Entry 8X9Y (electron microscopy, 3.70 A resolution); this record covers chains Z and B of the 18 polymer chains in the assembly.

Chain Z:
Molecule: Tri1
Source organism: Human alphaherpesvirus 3
Chain sequence (392 residues; each row starts with the number of its first residue; note: 77 numbers in that range are skipped by the numbering (no residue carries them; nothing is unmodelled there)):
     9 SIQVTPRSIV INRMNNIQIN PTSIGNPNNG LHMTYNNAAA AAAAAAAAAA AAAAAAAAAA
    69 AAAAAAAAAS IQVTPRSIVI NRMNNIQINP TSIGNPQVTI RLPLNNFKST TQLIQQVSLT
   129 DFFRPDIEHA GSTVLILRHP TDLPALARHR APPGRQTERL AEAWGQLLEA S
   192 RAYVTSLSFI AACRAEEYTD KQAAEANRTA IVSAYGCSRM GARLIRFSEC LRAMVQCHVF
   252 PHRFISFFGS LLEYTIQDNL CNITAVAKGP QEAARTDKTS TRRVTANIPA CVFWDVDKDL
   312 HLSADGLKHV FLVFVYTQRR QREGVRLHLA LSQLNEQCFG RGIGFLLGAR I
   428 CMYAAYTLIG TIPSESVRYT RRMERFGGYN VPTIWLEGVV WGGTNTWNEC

Chain B:
Molecule: Major capsid protein
Source organism: Human alphaherpesvirus 3
UniProtKB: P09245 (MCP_VZVD); residue numbers follow UniProt; this construct covers 26-1394
Chain sequence (1369 residues; each row starts with the number of its first residue):
    26 PAGIIPTGNV LSTIEVCAHR CIFDFFKQIR SDDNSLYSAQ FDILLGTYCN TLNFVRFLEL
    86 GLSVACICTK FPELAYVRDG VIQFEVQQPM IARDGPHPVD QPVHNYMVKR IHKRSLSAAF
   146 AIASEALSLL SNTYVDGTEI DSSLRIRAIQ QMARNLRTVL DSFERGTADQ LLGVLLEKAP
   206 PLSLLSPINK FQPEGHLNRV ARAALLSDLK RRVCADMFFM TRHAREPRLI SAYLSDMVSC
   266 TQPSVMVSRI THTNTRGRQV DGVLVTTATL KRQLLQGILQ IDDTAADVPV TYGEMVLQGT
   326 NLVTALVMGK AVRGMDDVAR HLLDITDPNT LNIPSIPPQS NSDSTTAGLP VNARVPADLV
   386 IVGDKLVFLE ALERRVYQAT RVAYPLIGNI DITFIMPMGV FQANSMDRYT RHAGDFSTVS
   446 EQDPRQFPPQ GIFFYNKDGI LTQLTLRDAM GTICHSSLLD VEATLVALRQ QHLDRQCYFG
   506 VYVAEGTEDT LDVQMGRFME TWADMMPHHP HWVNEHLTIL QFIAPSNPRL RFELNPAFDF
   566 FVAPGDVDLP GPQRPPEAMP TVNATLRIIN GNIPVPLCPI SFRDCRGTQL GLGRHTMTPA
   626 TIKAVKDTFE DRAYPTIFYM LEAVIHGNER NFCALLRLLT QCIRGYWEQS HRVAFVNNFH
   686 MLMYITTYLG NGELPEVCIN IYRDLLQHVR ALRQTITDFT IQGEGHNGET SEALNNILTD
   746 DTFIAPILWD CDALIYRDEA ARDRLPAIRV SGRNGYQALH FVDMAGHNFQ RRDNVLIHGR
   806 PVRGDTGQAI PITPHHDREW GILSKIYYYI VIPAFSRGSC CTMGVRYDRL YPALQAVIVP
   866 EIPADEEAPT TPEDPRHPLH AHQLVPNSLN VYFHNAHLTV DGDALLTLQE LMGDMAERTT
   926 AILVSSAPDA GAATATTRNM RIYDGALYHG LIMMAYQAYD ETIATGTFFY PVPVNPLFAC
   986 PEHLASLRGM TNARRVLAKM VPPIPPFLGA NHHATIRQPV AYHVTHSKSD FNTLTYSLLG
  1046 GYFKFTPISL THQLRTGFHP GIAFTVVRQD RFATEQLLYA ERASESYFVG QIQVHHHDAI
  1106 GGVNFTLTQP RAHVDLGVGY TAVCATAALR CPLTDMGNTA QNLFFSRGGV PMLHDNVTES
  1166 LRRITASGGR LNPTEPLPIF GGLRPATSAG IARGQASVCE FVAMPVSTDL QYFRTACNPR
  1226 GRASGMLYMG DRDADIEAIM FDHTQSDVAY TDRATLNPWA SQKHSYGDRL YNGTYNLTGA
  1286 SPIYSPCFKF FTPAEVNTNC NTLDRLLMEA KAVASQSSTD TEYQFKRPPG STEMTQDPCG
  1346 LFQEAYPPLC SSDAAMLRTA HAGETGADEV HLAQYLIRDA SPLRGCLPL
Disordered / not traced: 339-376
Differences from the reference sequence: conflict Ala814 (Gly in P09245)
Disulfides: Cys846-Cys985

How chain Z and chain B interact:
Pairs across the interface (45; chain Z residue first):
  Ala73(Z) - Tyr159(B)
  Thr82(Z) - Arg182(B)
  Pro83(Z) - Arg182(B)
  Ile88(Z) - Ile174(B)  hydrophobic
  Arg90(Z) - Leu155(B)  hydrogen bond (side chain-backbone)
  Arg90(Z) - Asn157(B)
  Arg90(Z) - Thr158(B)
  Ile96(Z) - Leu181(B)  hydrophobic
  Ile96(Z) - Leu185(B)  hydrophobic
  Pro104(Z) - Arg81(B)  hydrogen bond (backbone-side chain)
  Pro104(Z) - Leu83(B)  hydrophobic
  Pro104(Z) - Val315(B)
  Gln105(Z) - Glu189(B)
  Gln105(Z) - Tyr317(B)
  Val106(Z) - Glu189(B)  hydrogen bond (backbone-side chain)
  Val106(Z) - Tyr317(B)
  Val106(Z) - Gln1114(B)
  Val106(Z) - Arg1116(B)
  Thr107(Z) - Leu185(B)
  Thr107(Z) - Phe188(B)
  Thr107(Z) - Ile1097(B)
  Ile108(Z) - Lys95(B)
  Leu110(Z) - Ile1097(B)  hydrophobic
  Leu110(Z) - Val1099(B)  hydrophobic
  Leu110(Z) - Leu1112(B)  hydrophobic
  Leu112(Z) - Leu181(B)  hydrophobic
  Leu112(Z) - Phe1110(B)  hydrophobic
  Asn113(Z) - His1101(B)  hydrogen bond (backbone-side chain)
  Asn113(Z) - Phe1110(B)
  Asn114(Z) - Leu152(B)
  Asn114(Z) - Val1108(B)
  Lys116(Z) - His1101(B)
  Gln120(Z) - His1102(B)
  Trp172(Z) - Phe1185(B)
  Gly173(Z) - Phe1185(B)
  Leu176(Z) - Phe1185(B)  hydrophobic
  Glu177(Z) - Gly1187(B)
  Glu177(Z) - Ala1285(B)
  Asn270(Z) - Pro1334(B)
  Asn270(Z) - Gly1335(B)
  Leu271(Z) - Pro1334(B)
  Leu271(Z) - Gly1335(B)
  Asp288(Z) - Ala100(B)
  Asp288(Z) - Gln1098(B)  hydrogen bond
  Arg293(Z) - Tyr101(B)
Also at the interface, not in a pair above, chain Z (36 interface residues in all): Ile79, Arg84, Asn92, Ile94, Pro98, Asn103, Pro111, Leu121, Leu127, Ala169, Asp269
Also at the interface, not in a pair above, chain B (41 interface residues in all): Phe145, Arg170, Met177, Ala178, Thr192, Thr316, Gly1186, Arg1332

In short:
The interface between chain Z and chain B involves 36 residues on one side and 41 on the other, with 5
hydrogen bonds. Polar contacts include Arg90(Z)-Leu155(B), Pro104(Z)-Arg81(B) and Val106(Z)-Glu189(B).
Here chain Z is Tri1 and chain B is Major capsid protein, both from Human alphaherpesvirus 3. Entry 8X9Y
(E-hexon capsomer of the VZV C-Capsid) was determined by electron microscopy together with 8X9W, 8X9X, 8X9Z,
8XA0, 8XA1, 8XA2 and 8XA3 from the same study.
